Entry 6RPR (X-ray diffraction, 2.26 A resolution); this record covers chains E and G of the 4 polymer chains in the assembly.

== Chain E ==
Molecule: barrier to autointegration factor (BAF)
Organism: Homo sapiens
Sequence (87 residues; row label = number of the first residue in the row):
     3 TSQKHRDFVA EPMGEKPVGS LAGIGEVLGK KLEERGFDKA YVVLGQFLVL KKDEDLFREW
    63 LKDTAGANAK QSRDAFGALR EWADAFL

== Chain G ==
Molecule: LEM domain of emerin mutant T43I
Organism: Homo sapiens
Sequence (43 residues; each row starts with the number of its first residue):
     2 DNYADLSDTE LTTLLRRYNI PHGPVVGSTR RLYEKKIFEY EIQ
From the paper describing this entry:
  - disease-associated variants - P22L: unchanged stability
  - disease-associated variants - P22L: unchanged binding to barrier to autointegration factor (BAF) (chain E)
  - disease-associated variants - K37DEL: decreased binding to barrier to autointegration factor (BAF) (chain E)
  - disease-associated variants - K37DEL: decreased expression
  - disease-associated variants - K37DEL: decreased stability (citing earlier work)
  - disease-associated variants - K37DEL: unchanged localization
  - mutagenesis - K37DEL: decreased stability (citing earlier work)
  - mutagenesis - K37DEL: decreased expression
  - mutagenesis - K37DEL: unchanged localization
  - mutagenesis - K37DEL: decreased binding to barrier to autointegration factor (BAF) (chain E)
  - mutagenesis - P22L: unchanged binding to barrier to autointegration factor (BAF) (chain E)

== How chain E and chain G interact ==
Pairs across the interface (9; chain E residue first):
  Glu36(E) with Arg17(G), salt bridge
  Arg37(E) with Asp9(G); Pro25(G)
  Gly38(E) with Pro25(G)
  Phe39(E) with Pro25(G), hydrophobic; Val27(G), hydrophobic
  Val44(E) with Pro25(G), hydrophobic
  Gln48(E) with Val27(G)
  Val51(E) with Ser29(G)
Interface residues without a listed pair, chain E (8 interface residues in all): Trp62
Interface residues without a listed pair, chain G (6 interface residues in all): Val26

== Overview ==
The interface between chain E and chain G involves 8 residues on one side and 6 on the other; the contacts
include 1 salt bridge. The salt-bridged pair is Glu36(E)-Arg17(G). The paper reports that K37DEL of chain G
reduces binding to barrier to autointegration factor (BAF) (chain E); K37DEL of chain G reduces expression.
Here chain E is barrier to autointegration factor (BAF) and chain G is LEM domain of emerin mutant T43I, both
from Homo sapiens. Entry 6RPR (LEM domain of Emerin mutant T43I in complex with BAF dimer and the Igfold of
the ...) was determined by X-ray diffraction.
